PDB entry 8Q6I | X-ray diffraction, 1.60 A resolution | chains A and E of the 6 polymer chains in the assembly

# Chain A
Molecule: Cholera enterotoxin subunit A
Source organism: Vibrio cholerae O1
Reference sequence: P01555 (CHTA_VIBCH); residues 1-240 here correspond to UniProt positions 19-258 (UniProt number = residue number + 18)
Chain sequence (240 residues; each row starts with the number of its first residue):
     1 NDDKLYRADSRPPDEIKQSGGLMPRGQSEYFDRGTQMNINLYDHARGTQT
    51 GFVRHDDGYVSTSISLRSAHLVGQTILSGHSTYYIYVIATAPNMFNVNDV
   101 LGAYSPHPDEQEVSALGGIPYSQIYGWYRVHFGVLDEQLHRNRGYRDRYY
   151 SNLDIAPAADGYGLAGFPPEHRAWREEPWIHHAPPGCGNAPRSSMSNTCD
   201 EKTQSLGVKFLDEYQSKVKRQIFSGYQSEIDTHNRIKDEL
Disordered / not traced: 191-194, 232-240
Differences from the reference sequence: engineered mutation Glu-229 (Asp247 in P01555)
Modified / non-standard residues: His-131 (4-methyl-histidine; HIC)
Cystine bridges: Cys-187/Cys-199
Metal / ion sites: Na+ site 1: Asn-1, Thr-90, Tyr-150, Leu-153; Na+ site 2: Trp-174, Cys-187

# Chain E
Molecule: Cholera enterotoxin subunit B
Source organism: Vibrio cholerae O1
Reference sequence: P01556 (CHTB_VIBCH); residues 1-103 here correspond to UniProt positions 22-124 (UniProt number = residue number + 21)
Chain sequence (103 residues; row label = number of the first residue in the row):
     1 TPQNITDLCAEYHNTQIHTLNDKIFSYTESLAGKREMAIITFKNGATFQV
    51 EVPGSQHIDSQKKAIERMKDTLRIAYLTEAKVEKLCVWNNKTPHAIAAIS
   101 MAN
Differences from the reference sequence: engineered mutation His-18 (Tyr39 in P01556), Thr-47 (Ile68 in P01556)
Cystine bridges: Cys-9/Cys-86

# Chain A / chain E interface
Pairs across the interface - 10 pairs, chain A then chain E:
  Ser-216(A) / Thr-78(E)
  Ser-216(A) / Glu-79(E)  hydrogen bond
  Lys-219(A) / Glu-79(E)  salt bridge
  Arg-220(A) / Thr-78(E)
  Arg-220(A) / Asn-103(E)  hydrogen bond (side chain-backbone)
  Phe-223(A) / Leu-77(E)
  Ser-224(A) / Thr-78(E)
  Gln-227(A) / Ile-74(E)
  Ile-230(A) / Asp-70(E)
  Asp-231(A) / Lys-63(E)
Other interface residues (no listed pair), chain A (9 interface residues in all): Asp-212
Other interface residues (no listed pair), chain E (8 interface residues in all): Lys-23

# Overview
Chain A and chain E form an interface of 9 and 8 residues respectively; the contacts include 2 hydrogen bonds
and 1 salt bridge. Among the polar pairs are Lys-219(A)/Glu-79(E), Ser-216(A)/Glu-79(E) and
Arg-220(A)/Asn-103(E). The Na+ site 1 is built by Asn-1(A), Thr-90(A), Tyr-150(A) and Leu-153(A).
Chain A is Cholera enterotoxin subunit A and chain E is Cholera enterotoxin subunit B, both from Vibrio
cholerae O1; the structure, Cholera holotoxin variant (chimera with E. coli heat-labile enterotoxin, 1
C-terminal substitution), was determined by X-ray diffraction.
